8D7P - chains A and C; structure by X-ray diffraction, 2.25 A resolution.

[Chain A]
Molecule: Casein kinase I isoform delta
Source organism: Homo sapiens
Notes: EC 2.7.11.1, 2.7.11.26
UniProt: P48730 (KC1D_HUMAN); numbering as in UniProt (aligned over 1-294)
Amino-acid sequence (301 residues; each row starts with the number of its first residue; numbers below 1 keep their minus sign (Gly-6 is residue -6)):
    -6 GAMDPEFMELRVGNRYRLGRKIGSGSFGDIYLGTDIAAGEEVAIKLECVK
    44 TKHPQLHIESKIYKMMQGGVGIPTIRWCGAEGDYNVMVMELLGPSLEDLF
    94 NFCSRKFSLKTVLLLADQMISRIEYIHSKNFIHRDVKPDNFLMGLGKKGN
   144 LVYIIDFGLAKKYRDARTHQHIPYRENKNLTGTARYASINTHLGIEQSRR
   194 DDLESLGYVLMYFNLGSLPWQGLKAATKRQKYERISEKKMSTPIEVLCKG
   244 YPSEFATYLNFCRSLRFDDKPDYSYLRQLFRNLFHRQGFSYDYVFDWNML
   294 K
Unresolved in the structure: -6 to 1, 291-294
Construct notes: expression tag (-6 to 0)
Curated features (UniProtKB/Swiss-Prot):
  - active site: Asp128 (Proton acceptor)
  - binding site (ATP): Ile15 to Ile23, Lys38
  - natural variant: Thr44 (T44A: In FASPS2), His46 (H46R: In FASPS2), Ser97 (S97C: In breast cancer samples)
  - mutagenesis: Lys38 (K38M: Impaired kinase activity and abnormal subcellular localization with exclusive accumulation to the nucleus), Thr176 (T176I: Impaired kinase activity and abnormal subcellular localization with exclusive accumulation to the nucleus)

[Chain C]
Molecule: Period circadian protein peptide
Amino-acid sequence (18 residues; numbered 584 to 601; the number before each row is that of its first residue):
   584 VAERDSVMLGEIAPHHDY
Unresolved in the structure: 584-587, 595-601
Modified positions: Ser589 (phosphoserine; SEP)

[Chain A / chain C interface]
Contacting residue pairs (20; chain A residue first):
  Ser19(A) - Leu592(C)
  Asn172(A) - Glu594(C)
  Leu173(A) - Gly593(C)
  Leu173(A) - Glu594(C)
  Thr174(A) - Gly593(C)
  Gly175(A) - Met591(C)
  Gly175(A) - Leu592(C)
  Gly175(A) - Gly593(C)  hydrogen bond (backbone-backbone)
  Thr176(A) - Ser589(C)
  Thr176(A) - Val590(C)
  Ala177(A) - Ser589(C)  hydrogen bond (backbone-backbone)
  Arg178(A) - Ser589(C)  hydrogen bond (backbone-backbone)
  Arg178(A) - Val590(C)
  Gln214(A) - Ser589(C)
  Gly215(A) - Ser589(C)
  Lys221(A) - Asp588(C)
  Lys224(A) - Ser589(C)
  Tyr225(A) - Asp588(C)  hydrogen bond (side chain-backbone)
  Tyr225(A) - Glu594(C)
  Ile228(A) - Ser589(C)
Other interface residues (no listed pair), chain A (18 interface residues in all): Phe20, Lys130, Tyr179, Leu216

[Summary]
The interface between chain A and chain C involves 18 residues on one side and 7 on the other, with 4 hydrogen
bonds. Polar pairs include Tyr225(A)-Asp588(C), Gly175(A)-Gly593(C) and Ala177(A)-Ser589(C). UniProt lists
active-site residue Asp128(A), 10 ATP-binding residues and 2 mutagenesis sites on chain A.
Here chain A is Casein kinase I isoform delta (Homo sapiens) and chain C is Period circadian protein peptide.
Entry 8D7P (Human Casein kinase 1 delta in complex with phosphorylated Drosophila PERIOD peptide) was
determined by X-ray diffraction (same publication as 8D7M, 8D7N and 8D7O).
